7QVM - chains A and S of the 6 polymer chains in the assembly; structure by electron microscopy, 3.25 A resolution.

[Chain A]
Protein: Guanine nucleotide-binding protein G(o) subunit alpha, cDNA FLJ31446 fis, clone NT2NE2000909, highly similar to Guanine nucleotide-binding protein G(o) subunit alpha 1
From: Homo sapiens
UniProt: chimeric construct of A0A1W2PS82, B3KP89, P09471: residues 1-173 from A0A1W2PS82 (A0A1W2PS82_HUMAN) positions 1-57 (offset varies); residues 182-231 from B3KP89 positions 182-231 (same numbers); residues 242-353 from P09471 positions 242-353 (same numbers)
Chain sequence (228 residues; each row starts with the number of its first residue; note: 126 numbers in that range are skipped by the numbering (no residue carries them; nothing is unmodelled there)):
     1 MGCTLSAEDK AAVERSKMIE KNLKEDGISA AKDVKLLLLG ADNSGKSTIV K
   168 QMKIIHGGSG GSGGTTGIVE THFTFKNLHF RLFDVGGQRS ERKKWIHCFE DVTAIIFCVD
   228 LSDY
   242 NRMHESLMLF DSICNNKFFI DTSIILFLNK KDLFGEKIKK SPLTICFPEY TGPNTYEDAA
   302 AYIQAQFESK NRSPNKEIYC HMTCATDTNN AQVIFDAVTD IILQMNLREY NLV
Unresolved in the structure: 1-4, 168-181
Sequence notes: engineered mutation Asp9 (Glu in A0A1W2PS82), Lys10 (Arg in A0A1W2PS82), Val13 (Leu in A0A1W2PS82), Met18 (Ala in A0A1W2PS82), Leu344 (Ile in P09471), Gln345 (Ala in P09471), Glu350 (Gly in P09471), Tyr351 (Cys in P09471), Asn352 (Gly in P09471); conflict Asp42 (Gly in A0A1W2PS82), Asn43 (Glu in A0A1W2PS82), Asp227 (Ala in B3KP89), Asp230 (Gly in B3KP89), Ala332 (Ile in P09471), Ile335 (Val in P09471), Met346 (Asn in P09471); linker (174-181); expression tag (354)
Swiss-Prot annotation at these positions:
  - region: Ile266 to Asp273 (G4 motif), Thr324 to Thr329 (G5 motif)
  - binding site (GTP): Asn270, Asp273, Cys325

[Chain S]
Protein: Antibody fragment scFv16
From: Mus musculus
Notes: antibody fragment or engineered binder
Chain sequence (251 residues; numbered 1 to 239 plus 15 insertion-coded residues; 3 numbers in that range are skipped by the numbering (no residue carries them; nothing is unmodelled there); the number before each row is that of its first residue; a row labelled like 121A-121O holds insertion residues (121A, then the next letters in order)):
     1 DVQLVESGGG LVQPGGSRKL SCSASGFAFS SFGMHWVRQA PEKGLEWVAY ISSGSGTIYY
    61 ADTVKGRFTI SRDDPKNTLF LQMTSLRSED TAMYYCVRSI YYYGSSPFDF WGQGTTLTVS
   121 S
121A-121O GGGGSGGGGSGGGGS
   125 DIVMTQATSS VPVTPGESVS ISCRSSKSLL HSNGNTYLYW FLQRPGQSPQ LLIYRMSNLA
   185 SGVPDRFSGS GSGTAFTLTI SRLEAEDVGV YYCMQHLEYP LTFGAGTKLE LKAAA
Unresolved in the structure: 1, 121A-121O, 236-239
Disulfides: Cys22-Cys96, Cys147-Cys217

[Interface between chain A and chain S]
Contacting residue pairs - 22 pairs, chain A then chain S:
  Leu5(A) - His155(S)
  Ser6(A) - His155(S)  hydrogen bond (backbone-side chain)
  Ser6(A) - Tyr161(S)  hydrogen bond
  Ser6(A) - Leu221(S)
  Ala7(A) - Leu221(S)
  Ala7(A) - Tyr223(S)  hydrophobic
  Glu8(A) - Tyr101(S)
  Glu8(A) - Pro107(S)
  Glu8(A) - Tyr161(S)
  Glu8(A) - Tyr163(S)  hydrogen bond
  Glu8(A) - Arg179(S)  salt bridge
  Glu8(A) - His220(S)
  Asp9(A) - Asn157(S)
  Ala11(A) - Tyr101(S)  hydrophobic
  Ala12(A) - Tyr101(S)
  Glu14(A) - Ser52(S)
  Glu14(A) - Ser53(S)  hydrogen bond
  Glu14(A) - Gly56(S)
  Arg15(A) - Ser31(S)  hydrogen bond
  Arg15(A) - Ile100(S)
  Arg15(A) - Tyr101(S)
  Arg15(A) - Tyr102(S)
Other interface residues (no listed pair), chain A (10 interface residues in all): Met18
Other interface residues (no listed pair), chain S (19 interface residues in all): Tyr50, Thr57, Ser156

[In short]
10 residues of chain A face 19 of chain S across their interface; the contacts include 5 hydrogen bonds and 1
salt bridge. Polar pairs include Glu8(A)-Arg179(S), Ser6(A)-His155(S) and Ser6(A)-Tyr161(S). From UniProt: 3
GTP-binding residues on chain A.
Chain A is Guanine nucleotide-binding protein G(o) subunit alpha, cDNA FLJ31446 fis, clone NT2NE2000909,
highly similar to Guanine nucleotide-binding protein G(o) subunit alpha 1 (Homo sapiens) and chain S is
Antibody fragment scFv16 (Mus musculus); the structure, Human Oxytocin receptor (OTR) oxytocin Gq chimera
(mGoqi) complex, was determined by electron microscopy.
